Entry 8RT7 (electron microscopy, 2.93 A resolution); this record covers chains k and l of the 46 polymer chains in the assembly.

[Chain k]
Name: TrwE protein
From: Escherichia coli
Reference sequence: A8R758 (A8R758_SALDU); numbering as in UniProt (aligned over 1-395)
Chain sequence (395 residues; numbered 1 to 395; the number before each row is that of its first residue):
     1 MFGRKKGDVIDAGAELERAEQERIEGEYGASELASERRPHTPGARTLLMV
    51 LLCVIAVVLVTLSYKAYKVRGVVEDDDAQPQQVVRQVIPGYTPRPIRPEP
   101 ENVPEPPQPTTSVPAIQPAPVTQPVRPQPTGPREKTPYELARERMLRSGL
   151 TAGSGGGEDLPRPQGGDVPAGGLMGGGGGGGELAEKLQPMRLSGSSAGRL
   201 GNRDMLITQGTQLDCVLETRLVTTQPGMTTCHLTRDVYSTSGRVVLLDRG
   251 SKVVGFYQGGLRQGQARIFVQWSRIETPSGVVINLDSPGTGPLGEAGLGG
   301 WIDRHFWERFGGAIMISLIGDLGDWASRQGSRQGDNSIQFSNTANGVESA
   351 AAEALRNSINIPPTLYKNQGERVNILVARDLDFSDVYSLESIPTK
Disordered / not traced: 1-134, 154-176, 332-348
Disulfide bonds: Cys-215/Cys-231

[Chain l]
Name: TrwF protein
From: Escherichia coli
Reference sequence: A8R757 (A8R757_SALDU); residue numbers follow UniProt; this construct covers 1-266
Chain sequence (266 residues; each row starts with the number of its first residue):
     1 MKKLAIVALLASLHAVPALALDVPSSSRYDHRIRYVTYNPADVVQVDTVL
    51 GVATHIMLEEGEQYLTHAFGDSEAYAFARKGRHIFIKPQAELANTNLIVV
   101 TDRRSYKFRLQMRNDRNGAMYELAFRYPDTQARQTREANARAAVEAAFEQ
   151 RVGAYYNLKYMMSGDKDIAPVNAWDDGRFTYFKFSANADLPSIYFVDAEG
   201 NESLVPRTTVGSSNNIIAVHKVNPKWMIRLGNRALAIFNEAYDPNGVPND
   251 TGTASPAVRRVNKGGN
Disordered / not traced: 1-20

[Chain k / chain l interface]
Pairs across the interface - 53 pairs, chain k then chain l:
  Arg-144(k) / Asp-71(l)  salt bridge
  Arg-144(k) / Glu-73(l)
  Arg-144(k) / Ala-74(l)
  Arg-144(k) / Ala-90(l)
  Arg-144(k) / Glu-91(l)  hydrogen bond (side chain-backbone)
  Met-145(k) / Asp-71(l)
  Arg-147(k) / Glu-73(l)  salt bridge
  Ser-148(k) / Gly-70(l)
  Ser-148(k) / Asp-71(l)  hydrogen bond
  Ser-148(k) / Ser-72(l)
  Ser-148(k) / Glu-73(l)
  Gly-149(k) / Ser-72(l)  hydrogen bond (backbone-side chain)
  Leu-150(k) / Ala-68(l)
  Leu-150(k) / Phe-69(l)  hydrogen bond (backbone-backbone)
  Leu-150(k) / Ser-72(l)  hydrogen bond (backbone-side chain)
  Thr-151(k) / His-67(l)
  Thr-151(k) / Ala-68(l)
  Thr-151(k) / Ser-72(l)  hydrogen bond (backbone-side chain)
  Ala-152(k) / Ser-72(l)  hydrogen bond (backbone-side chain)
  Val-216(k) / Leu-190(l)
  Val-216(k) / Ser-192(l)
  Val-216(k) / Leu-230(l)  hydrophobic
  Leu-217(k) / Tyr-194(l)  hydrogen bond (backbone-side chain)
  Glu-218(k) / Tyr-194(l)  hydrogen bond (backbone-side chain)
  Glu-218(k) / Leu-204(l)
  Thr-219(k) / Leu-204(l)
  His-232(k) / Arg-207(l)
  Thr-234(k) / Asp-189(l)
  Thr-234(k) / Leu-190(l)  hydrogen bond (backbone-backbone)
  Arg-235(k) / Asp-189(l)  salt bridge
  Asp-248(k) / Asn-214(l)
  Arg-249(k) / Phe-184(l)
  Arg-249(k) / Ser-185(l)  hydrogen bond (side chain-backbone)
  Arg-249(k) / Ala-186(l)
  Arg-249(k) / Ala-188(l)  hydrogen bond (side chain-backbone)
  Arg-249(k) / Leu-190(l)
  Arg-249(k) / Thr-209(l)
  Arg-249(k) / Ser-213(l)
  Arg-249(k) / Asn-214(l)  hydrogen bond (side chain-backbone)
  Arg-249(k) / Asn-215(l)
  Gly-250(k) / Arg-207(l)
  Gly-250(k) / Thr-209(l)  hydrogen bond (backbone-side chain)
  Pro-278(k) / Thr-209(l)
  Pro-278(k) / Asn-214(l)
  Gln-369(k) / Tyr-194(l)
  Gln-369(k) / Glu-202(l)  hydrogen bond
  Gln-369(k) / Arg-229(l)
  Gly-370(k) / Tyr-194(l)  hydrogen bond (backbone-side chain)
  Gly-370(k) / Leu-230(l)
  Gly-370(k) / Gly-231(l)  hydrogen bond (backbone-backbone)
  Glu-371(k) / Gly-231(l)
  Arg-372(k) / Asp-189(l)  salt bridge
  Arg-372(k) / Leu-230(l)
Interface residues without a listed pair, chain k (28 interface residues in all): Pro-137, Tyr-138, Ala-141, Asp-214, Leu-233
Interface residues without a listed pair, chain l (32 interface residues in all): Leu-92, Asn-94, Pro-191, Val-205

[In short]
28 residues of chain k and 32 residues of chain l are in contact; the contacts include 17 hydrogen bonds and 4
salt bridges. Among the polar pairs are Arg-144(k)/Asp-71(l), Arg-147(k)/Glu-73(l) and Arg-235(k)/Asp-189(l).
Here chain k is TrwE protein and chain l is TrwF protein, both from Escherichia coli. Entry 8RT7
(Conformation-B of the full-length outer membrane core complex (TrwH/VirB7, TrwF/VirB9, TrwE/VirB10CTD) from
the fully-assembled R388 type ...) was determined by electron microscopy, deposited together with 8RT4, 8RT5,
8RT6, 8RT8, 8RT9, 8RTA, 8RTB and 8RTD.
